PDB entry 7NV1 | electron microscopy, 6.40 A resolution (low resolution: residue-level contacts below are approximate; hydrogen-bond / salt-bridge calls are withheld) | chains C and D of the 6 polymer chains in the assembly

[Chain C (and D)]
Molecule: Proliferating cell nuclear antigen
Organism: Homo sapiens
Notes: chain D of this document is another copy of the same molecule, construct and numbering; everything in this record applies to it too
UniProt: P12004 (PCNA_HUMAN); numbering as in UniProt (aligned over 1-261)
Amino-acid sequence (264 residues; each row starts with the number of its first residue; numbers below 1 keep their minus sign (Gly-2 is residue -2)):
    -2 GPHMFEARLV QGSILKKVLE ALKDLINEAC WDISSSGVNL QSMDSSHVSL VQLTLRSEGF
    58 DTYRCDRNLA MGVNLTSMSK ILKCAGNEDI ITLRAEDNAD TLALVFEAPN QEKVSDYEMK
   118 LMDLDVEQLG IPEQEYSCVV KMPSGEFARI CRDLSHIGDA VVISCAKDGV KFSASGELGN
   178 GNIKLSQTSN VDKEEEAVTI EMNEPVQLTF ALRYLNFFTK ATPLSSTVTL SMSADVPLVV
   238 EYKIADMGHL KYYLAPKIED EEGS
Not modelled in the structure: -2 to 0, 189-190, 256-261 (chain D: -2 to 0, 107-108, 187-190, 256-261)
Differences from the reference sequence: expression tag (-2 to 0)
Swiss-Prot annotation at these positions:
  - DNA-binding region: Arg61 to Lys80
  - modified residue: Lys14 (N6-acetyllysine), Lys77 (N6-acetyllysine), Lys80 (N6-acetyllysine), Tyr211 (Phosphotyrosine), Lys248 (N6-acetyllysine)
  - cross-link (Glycyl lysine isopeptide (Lys-Gly)): Lys164 (interchain with G-Cter in SUMO2), Lys254 (interchain with G-Cter in SUMO2)
  - natural variant: Ser228 (S228I: In ATLD2)
  - mutagenesis: Lys13 (K13R: Inhibits acetylation, recruitment to DNA damage sites, inducible ubiquitination and protein degradation, DNA replication and repair synthesis efficiencies, but homotrimer formation, nuclear ...), Lys14 (K14R: Inhibits acetylation, recruitment to DNA damage sites, inducible ubiquitination and protein degradation, DNA replication and repair synthesis efficiencies, but homotrimer formation, nuclear ...), Lys20 (K20R: Inhibits acetylation, recruitment to DNA damage sites, inducible ubiquitination and protein degradation, DNA replication and repair synthesis efficiencies, but homotrimer formation, nuclear ...), Met40 (M40A: Complete loss of interaction with UHRF2), Ser43 to Val45 (No effect on POLD3-binding. Impairs binding to ALKBH2), Lys77 (K77A: Inhibits recruitment to DNA damage sites, but nuclear localization is similar as the wild-type; in association with A-80 ...), Lys80 (K80A: Inhibits recruitment to DNA damage sites, but nuclear localization is similar as the wild-type; in association with A-77 ...), Gln125 to Ile128 (Strong decrease in POLD3-binding. Impairs binding to ALKBH2), Ile128 (I128A: Complete loss of interaction with UHRF2), Lys164 (K164R: Abolishes ubiquitination. No effect on interaction with SHPRH), Val188 to Lys190 (No effect on POLD3-binding. No effect on ALKBH2-binding), Tyr211 (Y211F: Alters chromatin-associated PCNA stability and its function in DNA replication and repair), 3 further mutagenesis entries in UniProt
Reported in the primary citation:
  - post-translational modification sites: Lys164

[Chain C / chain D interface]
Contacting residue pairs (32; chain C residue first):
  Ser74(C) - Leu175(D)
  Lys77(C) - His153(D)
  Ile78(C) - Ile154(D)
  Lys80(C) - Asp150(D)
  Cys81(C) - Asp150(D)
  Cys81(C) - His153(D)
  Ala82(C) - Arg146(D)
  Gly83(C) - Arg146(D)
  Glu109(C) - Lys181(D)
  Glu109(C) - Leu182(D)
  Glu109(C) - Ser183(D)
  Lys110(C) - Glu143(D)
  Lys110(C) - Ile180(D)
  Lys110(C) - Lys181(D)
  Lys110(C) - Leu182(D)
  Val111(C) - Ile180(D)
  Val111(C) - Lys181(D)
  Ser112(C) - Asn179(D)
  Ser112(C) - Ile180(D)
  Asp113(C) - Gly178(D)
  Asp113(C) - Asn179(D)
  Tyr114(C) - Asp150(D)
  Tyr114(C) - Leu151(D)
  Tyr114(C) - Asn177(D)
  Tyr114(C) - Gly178(D)
  Tyr114(C) - Ile180(D)
  Glu115(C) - Gly176(D)
  Glu115(C) - Asn177(D)
  Met116(C) - Leu175(D)
  Lys117(C) - Glu174(D)
  Lys117(C) - Leu175(D)
  Lys117(C) - Gly176(D)
Interface residues without a listed pair, chain C (17 interface residues in all): Lys13
Interface residues without a listed pair, chain D (17 interface residues in all): Gly173

[Summary]
The chain C/chain D interface involves 17 residues from each chain. UniProt lists 23 mutagenesis sites on
chain C. The paper reports a modification site at Lys164(C).
Chain C and chain D are both Proliferating cell nuclear antigen (Homo sapiens); the structure, Human Pol Kappa
holoenzyme with Ub-PCNA, was determined by electron microscopy (same publication as 7NV0).
